5DDV - chain A; structure by X-ray diffraction, 2.30 A resolution.

== Chain A ==
Name: 2-C-methyl-D-erythritol 4-phosphate cytidylyltransferase
Source organism: Bacillus subtilis (strain 168)
Notes: EC 2.7.7.60
UniProt: Q06755 (ISPD_BACSU); residue numbers follow UniProt; this construct covers 1-232
Amino-acid sequence (232 residues; row label = number of the first residue in the row):
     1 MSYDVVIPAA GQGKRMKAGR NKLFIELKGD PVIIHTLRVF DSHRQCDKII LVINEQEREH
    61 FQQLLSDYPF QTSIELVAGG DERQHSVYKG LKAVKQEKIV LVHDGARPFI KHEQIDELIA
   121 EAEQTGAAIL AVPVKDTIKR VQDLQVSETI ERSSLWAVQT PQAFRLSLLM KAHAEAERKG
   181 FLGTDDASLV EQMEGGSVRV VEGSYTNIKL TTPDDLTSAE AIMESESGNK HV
Disordered / not traced: 13-14, 226-232
Curated features (UniProtKB/Swiss-Prot):
  - site: R15 (Transition state stabilizer), K22 (Transition state stabilizer), R152 (Positions MEP for the nucleophilic attack), K209 (Positions MEP for the nucleophilic attack)
Reported in the primary citation:
  - conformationally variable residues (loop rearrangement, side-chain flip): G11, Q12, R15, D81
  - contacts within the chain: R15-D81 (hydrogen bond)
  - catalytic residues: K209 (proposed by the authors, not directly observed)

== Summary ==
The paper reports the catalytic residue K209; conformational variability at G11, Q12 and R15 among others.
Chain A is 2-C-methyl-D-erythritol 4-phosphate cytidylyltransferase (Bacillus subtilis (strain 168)); the
structure, Crystal structure of IspD from Bacillus subtilis at 2.30 Angstroms resolution, crystal form II, was
determined by X-ray diffraction (same publication as 5HS2 and 5DDT).
